9DK8 - chains B and A of the 6 polymer chains in the assembly; structure by electron microscopy, 3.30 A resolution.

[Chain B (and A)]
Molecule: TIR domain-containing adapter molecule 1
Source organism: Homo sapiens
Notes: chain A of this document is another copy of the same molecule, construct and numbering; everything in this record applies to it too
Reference sequence: Q8IUC6 (TCAM1_HUMAN); numbering as in UniProt (aligned over 1-545)
Sequence (545 residues; numbered 1 to 545; the number before each row is that of its first residue):
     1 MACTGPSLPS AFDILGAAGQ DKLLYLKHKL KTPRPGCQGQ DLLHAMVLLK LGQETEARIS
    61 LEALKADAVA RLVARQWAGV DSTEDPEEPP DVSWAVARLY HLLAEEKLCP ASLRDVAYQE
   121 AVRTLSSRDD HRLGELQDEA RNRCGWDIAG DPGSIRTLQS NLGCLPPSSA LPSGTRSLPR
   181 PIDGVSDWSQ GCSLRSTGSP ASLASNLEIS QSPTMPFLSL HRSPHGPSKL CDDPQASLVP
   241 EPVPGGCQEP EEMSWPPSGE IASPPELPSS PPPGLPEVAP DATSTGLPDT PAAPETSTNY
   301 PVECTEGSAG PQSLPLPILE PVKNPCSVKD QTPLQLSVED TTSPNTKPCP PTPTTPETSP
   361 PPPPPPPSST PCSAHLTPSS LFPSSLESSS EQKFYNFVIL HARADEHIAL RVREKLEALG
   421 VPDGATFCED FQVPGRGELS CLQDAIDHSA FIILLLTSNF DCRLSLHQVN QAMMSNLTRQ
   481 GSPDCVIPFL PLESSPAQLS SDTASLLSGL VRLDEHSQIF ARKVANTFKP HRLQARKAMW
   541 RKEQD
Not modelled in the structure: 1-392, 536-545
Curated features (UniProtKB/Swiss-Prot):
  - motif: E84 to D91 (TRAF6-binding), L207 to S210 (pLxIS motif), Q248 to W255 (TRAF6-binding), N299 to A309 (TRAF6-binding)
  - site: I148 (Microbial infection: Cleavage by CV3B), Q159, S160 (Microbial infection: Cleavage), Q190 (Microbial infection: Cleavage), Q312, S313 (Microbial infection: Cleavage), C372, S373 (Microbial infection: Cleavage)
  - modified residue: S210 (Phosphoserine)
  - cross-link: K229 (Glycyl lysine isopeptide (Lys-Gly) (interchain with G-Cter in ubiquitin))
  - natural variant: T4 (T4I: Inhibition of IFNB induction), M46 (M46I: In a breast cancer sample), S60 (S60C: Inhibition of IFNB induction), R71 (R71Q: No effect on IFNB induction), V80 (V80M: No effect on IFNB induction), A111 (A111T: No effect on IFNB induction), R141 (deletion: Inhibition of IFNB induction), T157 (T157M: No effect on IFNB induction), S186 (S186L: In IIAE6), V302 (V302L: No effect on IFNB induction), T377 (T377I: No effect on IFNB induction), L386 (L386P: No effect on IFNB induction), 2 further natural variant entries in UniProt
  - mutagenesis: E88 (E88A: Reduces binding to TRAF6 and activation of NFKB signaling pathway; when associated with A-252 and A-303), Q159 (Q159A: Complete loss of cleavage by Seneca Valley virus protease 3C), Q190 (Q190A: No effect on cleavage by Seneca Valley virus protease 3C; Q190R: No cleavage by HAV 3CD), S202 (S202A: Decreased interaction with IRF3), S210 to T214 (Abolished ability to activate IRF3), S210 (S210A: Abolished interaction with IRF3), E252 (E252A: Loss of TCAM1-induced NF-kappa-B activation. Reduces interaction with TRAF6 and activation of NF-kappa-B signaling pathway; when associated with A-88 and A-303), D281 (D281E: Resistant to caspase cleavage, no effect on TRIM38-mediated degradation; when associated with E-289), D289 (D289E: Resistant to caspase cleavage, no effect on TRIM38-mediated degradation; when associated with E-281), E303 (E303A: Reduces binding to TRAF6 and activation of NFKB signaling pathway; when associated with A-88 and A-252), C372 (C372R: Complete loss of cleavage by HCV NS3/4A protease), P434 (P434H: Abolishes interaction with TLR3), 1 further mutagenesis entry in UniProt

[How chain B and chain A interact]
Residue-residue contacts (22):
  N470(B) - G437(A)
  N470(B) - E438(A)
  N470(B) - L439(A)
  N470(B) - S440(A)
  M473(B) - H467(A)
  M474(B) - E438(A)
  L477(B) - R463(A)
  L477(B) - L464(A)  hydrophobic
  L477(B) - H467(A)
  R479(B) - R463(A)  hydrogen bond (backbone-side chain)
  Q480(B) - R463(A)
  G481(B) - R463(A)  hydrogen bond (backbone-side chain)
  S482(B) - R463(A)  hydrogen bond (backbone-side chain)
  P483(B) - R463(A)
  S505(B) - Q443(A)
  S505(B) - Q471(A)  hydrogen bond (backbone-side chain)
  L506(B) - L439(A)  hydrophobic
  L506(B) - Q471(A)
  G509(B) - N470(A)
  G509(B) - Q471(A)  hydrogen bond (backbone-side chain)
  G509(B) - M474(A)
  L510(B) - H467(A)
Interface residues without a listed pair, chain B (16 interface residues in all): N476, T478, S508

[In short]
16 residues of chain B face 11 of chain A across their interface; the contacts include 5 hydrogen bonds. Among
the polar pairs are R479(B)-R463(A), G481(B)-R463(A) and S482(B)-R463(A). From UniProt: 16 mutagenesis sites
on chain B.
Both chains are TIR domain-containing adapter molecule 1 (Homo sapiens). Entry 9DK8 (TRIF TIR Filament Cryo-EM
Structure) was determined by electron microscopy, deposited together with 9DKI and 9DLG.
